PDB entry 1PWG | X-ray diffraction, 1.07 A resolution | chain A

== Chain A ==
Molecule: D-alanyl-D-alanine carboxypeptidase
Source organism: Streptomyces sp
Notes: EC 3.4.16.4; fragment: dd-peptidase
UniProtKB: P15555 (DAC_STRSR); residues 1-349 here correspond to UniProt positions 32-380 (UniProt number = residue number + 31)
Sequence (349 residues; each row starts with the number of its first residue):
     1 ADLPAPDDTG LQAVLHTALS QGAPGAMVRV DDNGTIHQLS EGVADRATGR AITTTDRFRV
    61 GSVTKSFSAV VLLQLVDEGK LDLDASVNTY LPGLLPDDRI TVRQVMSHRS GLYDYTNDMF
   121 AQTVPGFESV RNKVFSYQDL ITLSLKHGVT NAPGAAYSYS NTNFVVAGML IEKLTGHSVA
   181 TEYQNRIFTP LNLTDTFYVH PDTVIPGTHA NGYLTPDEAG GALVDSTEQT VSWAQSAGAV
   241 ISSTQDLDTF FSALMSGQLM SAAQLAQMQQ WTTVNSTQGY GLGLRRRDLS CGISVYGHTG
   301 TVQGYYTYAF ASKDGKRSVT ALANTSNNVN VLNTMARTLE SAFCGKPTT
Not modelled in the structure: 1-2, 348-349
UniProt features mapped onto this chain:
  - active site: Ser62 (Acyl-ester intermediate)
  - binding site (substrate): Phe120 to Thr123, Tyr159 to Asn161, Arg285, Thr299 to Thr301, Ser326, Asn327
Cystine bridges: Cys291-Cys344
Covalently attached groups: Penicillin analog, bound/open form (HE0) linked to Ser62
Ligand contacts: Penicillin analog, bound/open form (HE0; (2R,4S)-2-[(1R)-1-{[(6S)-6-carboxy-6-(glycylamino)hexanoyl]amino}-2-oxoethyl]-5,5-dimethyl-1,3-thiazolidine-4-carboxylic acid): Gly61, Lys65, Thr116, Phe120, Ala121, Gln122, Thr123, Tyr159, Asn161, Leu214, Trp233, Arg285, His298, Thr299, Gly300, Thr301, Val302, Gln303, Gly304, Ser326, Asn327

== In short ==
Covalently linked Penicillin analog, bound/open form: at Ser62. UniProt lists active-site residue Ser62 and 13
substrate-binding residues.
Chain A is D-alanyl-D-alanine carboxypeptidase (Streptomyces sp); the structure, Covalent Penicilloyl Acyl
Enzyme Complex Of The Streptomyces R61 DD-Peptidase With A Highly Specific Penicillin, was determined by X-ray
diffraction, deposited together with 1PW1, 1PW8, 1PWC and 1PWD.
